6L5V - chains A and B; structure by X-ray diffraction, 1.45 A resolution.

== Chain A ==
Molecule: Hemoglobin subunit alpha
Source organism: Homo sapiens
Reference sequence: P69905 (HBA_HUMAN); residues 1-141 here correspond to UniProt positions 2-142 (UniProt number = residue number + 1)
Amino-acid sequence (141 residues; each row starts with the number of its first residue):
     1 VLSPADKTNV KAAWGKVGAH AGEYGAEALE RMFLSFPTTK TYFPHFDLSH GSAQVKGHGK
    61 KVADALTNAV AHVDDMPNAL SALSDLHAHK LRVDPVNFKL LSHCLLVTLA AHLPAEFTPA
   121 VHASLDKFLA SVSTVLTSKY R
Bound ions: heme Fe: His-87 (together with carbon monoxide)
Residues lining bound ligands:
  - carbon monoxide (CMO): Leu-29, Phe-43, His-58, Val-62, His-87
  - carbon monoxide / heme: Leu-29, Met-32, Thr-39, Tyr-42, Phe-43, His-45, Phe-46, His-58, Lys-61, Val-62, Ala-65, Leu-66, Leu-83, Leu-86, His-87, Leu-91, Val-93, Asn-97, Phe-98, Leu-101, Leu-105, Val-132, Leu-136
  - heme (HEM): Met-32, Thr-39, Tyr-42, Phe-43, His-45, Phe-46, His-58, Lys-61, Val-62, Ala-65, Leu-66, Leu-83, Leu-86, His-87, Leu-91, Val-93, Asn-97, Phe-98, Leu-101, Leu-105, Val-132, Leu-136
UniProt features mapped onto this chain:
  - binding site (O2): His-58
  - binding site (heme b): His-87
  - site: Thr-8, Asn-9 (Microbial infection: Cleavage), Lys-11 (Not glycated), Ala-13, Trp-14 (Microbial infection: Cleavage), Tyr-24, Gly-25 (Microbial infection: Cleavage), Leu-29, Glu-30 (Microbial infection: Cleavage), His-45, Phe-46 (Microbial infection: Cleavage), Asp-47, Leu-48 (Microbial infection: Cleavage), Ser-52, Ala-53 (Microbial infection: Cleavage), Val-55, Lys-56 (Microbial infection: Cleavage), Lys-56 (Not glycated), Gly-59, Lys-60 (Microbial infection: Cleavage), Lys-60 (Not glycated), Lys-90 (Not glycated), Leu-91, Arg-92 (Microbial infection: Cleavage), Lys-99 (Not glycated), Leu-106, Val-107 (Microbial infection: Cleavage), Thr-108, Leu-109 (Microbial infection: Cleavage), Val-121, His-122 (Microbial infection: Cleavage), Ser-133, Thr-134 (Microbial infection: Cleavage)
  - modified residue: Ser-3 (Phosphoserine), Lys-7 (N6-succinyllysine), Thr-8 (Phosphothreonine), Lys-11 (N6-succinyllysine), Lys-16 (N6-acetyllysine), Tyr-24 (Phosphotyrosine), Ser-35 (Phosphoserine), Lys-40 (N6-succinyllysine), Ser-49 (Phosphoserine), Ser-102 (Phosphoserine), Thr-108 (Phosphothreonine), Ser-124 (Phosphoserine), Ser-131 (Phosphoserine), Thr-134 (Phosphothreonine), Thr-137 (Phosphothreonine), Ser-138 (Phosphoserine)
  - glycosylation (N-linked (Glc) (glycation) lysine): Lys-7, Lys-16, Lys-40, Lys-61

== Chain B ==
Molecule: Hemoglobin subunit beta
Source organism: Homo sapiens
Reference sequence: P68871 (HBB_HUMAN); residues 1-146 here correspond to UniProt positions 2-147 (UniProt number = residue number + 1)
Amino-acid sequence (146 residues; each row starts with the number of its first residue):
     1 VHLTPKEKSA VTALWGKVNV DEVGGEALGR LLVVYPWTQR FFESFGDLST PDAVMGNPKV
    61 KAHGKKVLGA FSDGLAHLDN LKGTFATLSE LHCDKLHVDP ENFRLLGNVL VCVLAHHFGK
   121 EFTPPVQAAY QKVVAGVANA LAHKYH
Differences from the reference sequence: variant Lys-6 (Glu7 in P68871)
Bound ions: heme Fe: His-92 (together with carbon monoxide)
Residues lining bound ligands:
  - carbon monoxide (CMO): Leu-28, Phe-42, His-63, Val-67, His-92
  - carbon monoxide / heme: Leu-28, Leu-31, Thr-38, Phe-41, Phe-42, His-63, Lys-66, Val-67, Ala-70, Phe-71, Phe-85, Leu-88, Leu-91, His-92, Leu-96, Val-98, Asn-102, Phe-103, Leu-106, Val-137, Leu-141
  - heme (HEM): Leu-31, Thr-38, Phe-41, Phe-42, His-63, Lys-66, Val-67, Ala-70, Phe-71, Phe-85, Leu-88, Leu-91, His-92, Leu-96, Val-98, Asn-102, Phe-103, Leu-106, Val-137, Leu-141
UniProt features mapped onto this chain:
  - binding site ((2R)-2,3-bisphosphoglycerate): Val-1, His-2, Lys-82, His-143
  - binding site (heme b): His-63, His-92
  - site: Glu-7, Lys-8 (Microbial infection: Cleavage), Gly-25, Glu-26 (Microbial infection: Cleavage), Gly-29, Arg-30 (Microbial infection: Cleavage), Tyr-35, Pro-36 (Microbial infection: Cleavage), Trp-37, Thr-38 (Microbial infection: Cleavage), Phe-45, Gly-46 (Microbial infection: Cleavage), Asp-52, Ala-53 (Microbial infection: Cleavage), Gly-56, Asn-57 (Microbial infection: Cleavage), Lys-59 (Not glycated), Phe-71, Ser-72 (Microbial infection: Cleavage), Gly-74, Leu-75 (Microbial infection: Cleavage), Lys-82 (Not glycated), Thr-84, Phe-85 (Microbial infection: Cleavage), His-92, Cys-93 (Microbial infection: Cleavage), Lys-95 (Not glycated), Arg-104, Leu-105 (Microbial infection: Cleavage), Leu-110, Val-111 (Microbial infection: Cleavage), Gly-119, Lys-120 (Microbial infection: Cleavage), Phe-122, Thr-123 (Microbial infection: Cleavage), Ala-128, Ala-129 (Microbial infection: Cleavage) and 2 more in UniProt
  - modified residue: Val-1 (N-acetylvaline), Ser-9 (Phosphoserine), Thr-12 (Phosphothreonine), Ser-44 (Phosphoserine), Thr-50 (Phosphothreonine), Lys-59 (N6-acetyllysine), Lys-82 (N6-acetyllysine), Thr-87 (Phosphothreonine), Cys-93 (S-nitrosocysteine), Lys-144 (N6-acetyllysine)
  - glycosylation: Val-1 (N-linked (Glc) (glycation) valine), Lys-8 (N-linked (Glc) (glycation) lysine), Lys-17 (N-linked (Glc) (glycation) lysine), Lys-66 (N-linked (Glc) (glycation) lysine), Lys-120 (N-linked (Glc) (glycation) lysine), Lys-144 (N-linked (Glc) (glycation) lysine)

== Interface between chain A and chain B ==
Residue-residue contacts - 38 pairs, chain A then chain B:
  Glu-30(A) with Pro-124(B)
  Arg-31(A) with Phe-122(B), hydrogen bond (side chain-backbone); Thr-123(B); Pro-124(B); Gln-127(B), hydrogen bond
  Leu-34(A) with Pro-124(B), hydrophobic; Pro-125(B); Ala-128(B)
  Ser-35(A) with Gln-127(B); Ala-128(B); Gln-131(B)
  Phe-36(A) with Gln-131(B)
  His-103(A) with Asn-108(B); Val-111(B); Gln-127(B); Gln-131(B), hydrogen bond
  Cys-104(A) with Gln-127(B)
  Val-107(A) with Val-111(B), hydrophobic; Ala-115(B); Gln-127(B)
  Ala-110(A) with Cys-112(B); Ala-115(B); His-116(B)
  Ala-111(A) with Ala-115(B); Gly-119(B); Lys-120(B)
  Pro-114(A) with His-116(B), hydrogen bond (backbone-side chain)
  Phe-117(A) with Arg-30(B), hydrogen bond (backbone-side chain); His-116(B)
  Thr-118(A) with Arg-30(B), hydrogen bond (backbone-side chain)
  Pro-119(A) with Arg-30(B); Val-33(B); Met-55(B), hydrophobic
  His-122(A) with Arg-30(B), hydrogen bond; Val-34(B)
  Ala-123(A) with Val-34(B), hydrophobic
  Asp-126(A) with Val-34(B); Tyr-35(B)
Interface residues without a listed pair, chain A (21 interface residues in all): Lys-99, Leu-106, Ala-120, Lys-127
Interface residues without a listed pair, chain B (21 interface residues in all): Pro-51, Arg-104

== In short ==
The chain A/chain B interface involves 21 residues from each chain; the contacts include 7 hydrogen bonds.
Polar contacts include Arg-31(A)/Phe-122(B), Arg-31(A)/Gln-127(B) and His-103(A)/Gln-131(B). Bound to chain A:
heme, carbon monoxide and carbon monoxide / heme.
Chain A is Hemoglobin subunit alpha and chain B is Hemoglobin subunit beta, both from Homo sapiens; the
structure, Carbonmonoxy human hemoglobin C in the R quaternary structure at 95 K: Light (2 min), was
determined by X-ray diffraction together with 6KA9, 6KAE, 6KAH, 6KAI, 6KAO, 6KAP and 11 further entries from
the same study.
